PDB entry 8Z3P | electron microscopy, 3.40 A resolution | chains B and D of the 9 polymer chains in the assembly

[Chain B (and D)]
Name: Adenosine deaminase domain-containing protein
Source organism: Limisphaera ngatamarikiensis
Notes: chain D of this document is another copy of the same molecule, construct and numbering; everything in this record applies to it too
UniProt: A0A6M1RED6 (A0A6M1RED6_9BACT); residue numbers follow UniProt; this construct covers 2-629
Sequence (628 residues; each row starts with the number of its first residue):
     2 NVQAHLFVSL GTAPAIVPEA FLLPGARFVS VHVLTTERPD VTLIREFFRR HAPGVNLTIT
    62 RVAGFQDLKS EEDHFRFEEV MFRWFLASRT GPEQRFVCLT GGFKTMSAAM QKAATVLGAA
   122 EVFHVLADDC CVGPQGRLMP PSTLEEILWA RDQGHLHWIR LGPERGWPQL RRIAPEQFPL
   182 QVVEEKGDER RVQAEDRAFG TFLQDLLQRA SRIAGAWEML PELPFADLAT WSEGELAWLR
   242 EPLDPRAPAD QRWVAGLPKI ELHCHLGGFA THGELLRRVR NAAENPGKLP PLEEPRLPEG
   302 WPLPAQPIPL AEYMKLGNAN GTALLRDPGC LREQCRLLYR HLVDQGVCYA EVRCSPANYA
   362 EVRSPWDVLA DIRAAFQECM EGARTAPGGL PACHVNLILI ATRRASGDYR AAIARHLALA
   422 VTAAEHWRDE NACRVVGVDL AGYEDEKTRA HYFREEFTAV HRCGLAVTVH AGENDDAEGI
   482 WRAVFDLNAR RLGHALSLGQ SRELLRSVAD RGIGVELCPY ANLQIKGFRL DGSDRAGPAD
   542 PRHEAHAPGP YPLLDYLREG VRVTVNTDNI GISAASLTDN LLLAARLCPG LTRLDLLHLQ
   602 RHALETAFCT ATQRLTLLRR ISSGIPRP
Unresolved in the structure: 535-547
Ion coordination: Zn2+: His264, His266
Small-molecule neighbours: ATP (adenosine-5'-triphosphate): His266, Leu267, Gly268, Gly269, Tyr314, Met315, Asn321, Gly322, Thr323, Arg354, Cys355, Ser356, Tyr360, Ile401, Thr403, Arg405, Ala442, Gly443, His495, Asp569, Asn570

[How chain B and chain D interact]
Residue-residue contacts - 7 pairs, chain B then chain D:
  Glu447(B) with Lys448(D), salt bridge
  Asp477(B) with Ser407(D); Gly408(D), hydrogen bond (side chain-backbone)
  Glu479(B) with Arg411(D)
  Ser502(B) with Asp409(D)
  Glu504(B) with Asp409(D); Ala412(D)
Interface residues without a listed pair, chain B (7 interface residues in all): Arg483, Gln501
Interface residues without a listed pair, chain D (8 interface residues in all): Ala406, Arg416

[In short]
7 residues of chain B face 8 of chain D across their interface, with 1 hydrogen bond and 1 salt bridge. Among
the polar pairs are Glu447(B)-Lys448(D) and Asp477(B)-Gly408(D). Chain B binds ATP. The Zn2+ site is built by
His264(B) and His266(B).
Chain B and chain D are both Adenosine deaminase domain-containing protein (Limisphaera ngatamarikiensis); the
structure, The structure of type III CRISPR-associated deaminase in complex cA6 and ATP, fully activated, was
determined by electron microscopy, deposited together with 8Z3R, 8Z3K and 8Z40.
